Entry 7PYV (X-ray diffraction, 3.27 A resolution); this record covers chains A and C.

# Chain A
Protein: Ubiquitin-like modifier-activating enzyme 6, Ubiquitin-like modifier-activating enzyme 1
Source organism: Homo sapiens
Notes: EC 6.2.1.45
UniProtKB: chimeric construct of A0AVT1, P22314: residues 1-623 from A0AVT1 (UBA6_HUMAN) positions 1-623 (same numbers); residues 624-899 from P22314 positions 631-899 (offset varies); residues 900-1052 from A0AVT1 (UBA6_HUMAN) positions 900-1052 (same numbers)
Amino-acid sequence (1045 residues; numbered 1 to 1052; 7 numbers in that range are skipped by the numbering (no residue carries them; nothing is unmodelled there); the number before each row is that of its first residue):
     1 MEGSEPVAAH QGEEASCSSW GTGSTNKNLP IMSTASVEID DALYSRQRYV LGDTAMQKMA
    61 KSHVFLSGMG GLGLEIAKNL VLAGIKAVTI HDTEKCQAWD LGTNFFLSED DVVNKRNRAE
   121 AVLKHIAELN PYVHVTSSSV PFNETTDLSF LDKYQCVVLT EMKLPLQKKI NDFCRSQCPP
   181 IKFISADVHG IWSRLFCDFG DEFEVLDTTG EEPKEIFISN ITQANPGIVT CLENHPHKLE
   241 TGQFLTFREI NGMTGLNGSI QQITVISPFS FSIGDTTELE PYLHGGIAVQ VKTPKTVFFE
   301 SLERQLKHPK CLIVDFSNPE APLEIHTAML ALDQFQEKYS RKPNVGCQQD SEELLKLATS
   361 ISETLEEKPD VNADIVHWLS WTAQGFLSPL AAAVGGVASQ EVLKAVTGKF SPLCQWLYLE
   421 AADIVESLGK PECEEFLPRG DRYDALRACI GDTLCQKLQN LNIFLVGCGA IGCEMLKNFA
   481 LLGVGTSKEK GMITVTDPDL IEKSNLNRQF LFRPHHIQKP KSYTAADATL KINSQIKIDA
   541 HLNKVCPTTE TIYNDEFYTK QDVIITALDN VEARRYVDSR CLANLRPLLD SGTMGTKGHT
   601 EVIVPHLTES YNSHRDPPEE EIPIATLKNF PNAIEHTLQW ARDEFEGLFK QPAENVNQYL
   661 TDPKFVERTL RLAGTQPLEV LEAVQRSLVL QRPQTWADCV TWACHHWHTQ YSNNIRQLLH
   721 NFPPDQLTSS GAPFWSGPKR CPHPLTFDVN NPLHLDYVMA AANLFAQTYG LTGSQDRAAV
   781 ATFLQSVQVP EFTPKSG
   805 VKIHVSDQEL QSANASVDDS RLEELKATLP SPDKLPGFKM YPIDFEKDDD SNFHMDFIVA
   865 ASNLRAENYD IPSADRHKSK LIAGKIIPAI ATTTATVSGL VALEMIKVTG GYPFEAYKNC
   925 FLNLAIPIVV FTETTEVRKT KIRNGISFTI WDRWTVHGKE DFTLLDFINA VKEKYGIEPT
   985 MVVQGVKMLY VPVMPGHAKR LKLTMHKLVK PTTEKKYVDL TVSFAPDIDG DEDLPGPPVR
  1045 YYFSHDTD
Unresolved in the structure: 1-51, 805-822, 989-991, 1031-1034, 1051-1052
Sequence notes: conflict Ala625 (Cys632 in P22314)
What the authors report for this chain:
  - mutagenesis - F316A, E601Q, V934A: decreased catalytic activity on ubiquitin
  - contacts within the chain: Glu601-His614
  - mutagenesis - E320K/E324R/D370R: unchanged catalytic activity on ubiquitin
  - conformationally variable residues (loop rearrangement, side-chain flip): His614 to Glu619
  - mutagenesis - E601Q, D616A: unchanged catalytic activity with UBD (chain C)
  - mutagenesis - D616A: decreased catalytic activity on ubiquitylation
  - specificity-determining residues: His599, Glu601, His614, Asp616
  - mutagenesis - E601Q: unchanged catalytic activity on FAT10

# Chain C
Protein: UBD
Source organism: Homo sapiens
UniProtKB: A0A1U9X8S9 (A0A1U9X8S9_HUMAN); numbering as in UniProt (aligned over 7-165)
Amino-acid sequence (159 residues; row label = number of the first residue in the row):
     7 TLTVHVRSEE WDLMTFDANP YDSVKKIKEH VRSKTKVPVQ DQVLLLGSKI LKPRRSLSSY
    67 GIDKEKTIHL TLKVVKPSDE ELPLFLVESG DEAKRHLLQV RRSSSVAQVK AMIETKTGII
   127 PETQIVTLNG KRLEDGKMMA DYGIRKGNLL FLASYSIGG
Unresolved in the structure: 82-86
Sequence notes: conflict Thr7 (Cys in A0A1U9X8S9), Thr9 (Cys in A0A1U9X8S9), Leu134 (Cys in A0A1U9X8S9), Ser162 (Cys in A0A1U9X8S9)
What the authors report for this chain:
  - specificity-determining residues: Tyr161

# Chain A / chain C interface
Residue-residue contacts (62; chain A residue first):
  Asp315(A) - Gly136(C)
  Phe316(A) - Asn135(C)
  Phe316(A) - Leu155(C)  hydrophobic
  Phe316(A) - Phe157(C)  hydrophobic
  Ser317(A) - Arg60(C)
  Ser317(A) - Asn135(C)  hydrogen bond (side chain-backbone)
  Ser317(A) - Gly136(C)  hydrogen bond (side chain-backbone)
  Asn318(A) - Arg60(C)  hydrogen bond
  Glu320(A) - Lys58(C)  salt bridge
  Glu324(A) - Arg61(C)  salt bridge
  Gln348(A) - Lys70(C)
  Asp370(A) - Lys55(C)  salt bridge
  Asp370(A) - Lys58(C)
  Asp370(A) - Arg61(C)  salt bridge
  Val371(A) - Ser65(C)
  Asn372(A) - Arg61(C)
  Asn372(A) - Ser65(C)
  Ala373(A) - Ser64(C)
  Ala373(A) - Ser65(C)  hydrogen bond (backbone-backbone)
  Asp374(A) - Ser62(C)  hydrogen bond
  Asp374(A) - Ser64(C)  hydrogen bond
  Asp374(A) - Ser65(C)
  Lys430(A) - Tyr27(C)
  Gly469(A) - Gly165(C)
  Ala470(A) - Gly165(C)
  Ile471(A) - Gly164(C)
  Ile471(A) - Gly165(C)
  Ala567(A) - Gly165(C)
  Leu568(A) - Gly164(C)
  Asp569(A) - Ile163(C)
  Asp569(A) - Gly164(C)
  Val571(A) - Ile163(C)  hydrophobic
  Arg574(A) - Ser162(C)
  Arg574(A) - Ile163(C)
  Arg574(A) - Gly164(C)
  Gly592(A) - Ser162(C)
  Gly592(A) - Gly164(C)
  Thr593(A) - Ile163(C)
  Thr593(A) - Gly164(C)
  Met594(A) - Ile163(C)
  Lys597(A) - Asp97(C)  salt bridge
  Gly598(A) - Ser162(C)
  His599(A) - Tyr161(C)
  His599(A) - Ser162(C)  hydrogen bond (side chain-backbone)
  Glu601(A) - Tyr161(C)
  His614(A) - Tyr161(C)
  Arg615(A) - Glu128(C)
  Asp616(A) - Thr129(C)
  Pro617(A) - Thr129(C)
  Phe925(A) - Ala159(C)  hydrophobic
  Phe925(A) - Ser160(C)
  Ile930(A) - Ala99(C)  hydrophobic
  Val934(A) - Thr133(C)
  Phe935(A) - Gly136(C)
  Thr936(A) - Thr133(C)
  Thr936(A) - Gly136(C)
  Thr936(A) - Lys137(C)
  Thr936(A) - Arg138(C)  hydrogen bond (side chain-backbone)
  Glu937(A) - Gly136(C)  hydrogen bond (backbone-backbone)
  Thr939(A) - Arg138(C)  hydrogen bond
  Thr939(A) - Glu140(C)
  Glu940(A) - Glu140(C)
Other interface residues (no listed pair), chain A (46 interface residues in all): Lys238, Gly429, Ser591, Glu919, Ile932, Arg942
Other interface residues (no listed pair), chain C (35 interface residues in all): Lys32, Tyr66, Gly67, Glu98, Lys100, Ile131, Leu158
Interface features reported in the paper:
  - residue pairs: His599(A)-Tyr161(C) (hydrophobic contact), His614(A)-Tyr161(C) (cation-pi contact)
  - interface residues, chain A: Phe316(A), Asn318(A), Glu320(A), Glu324(A), Asp370(A), Asp374(A), Phe925(A), Val934(A), Thr936(A)
  - hot spots on chain A (mutagenesis) - E320K/E324R/D370R: decreased catalytic activity with UBD (chain C)
  - interface residues, chain C: Lys55(C), Lys58(C), Arg60(C), Ser64(C), Thr133(C), Leu155(C), Phe157(C), Ala159(C)

# Overview
The interface between chain A and chain C involves 46 residues on one side and 35 on the other, with 10
hydrogen bonds and 5 salt bridges. Polar pairs include Glu320(A)-Lys58(C), Glu324(A)-Arg61(C) and
Asp370(A)-Lys55(C). The authors report a hydrophobic contact between His599(A) and Tyr161(C); a cation-pi
contact between His614(A) and Tyr161(C). The paper reports that F316A, E601Q and V934A of chain A reduce
catalytic activity on ubiquitin; interface residues Phe316(A), Asn318(A) and Lys55(C) among others; 5
substitutions were tested in all.
Here chain A is Ubiquitin-like modifier-activating enzyme 6, Ubiquitin-like modifier-activating enzyme 1 and
chain C is UBD, both from Homo sapiens. Entry 7PYV (Crystal structure of human UBA6 in complex with the
ubiquitin-like modifier FAT10) was determined by X-ray diffraction together with 7PVN and 7ZH9 from the same
study.
